9LEW - chains B and G of the 8 polymer chains in the assembly; structure by X-ray diffraction, 2.30 A resolution.

== Chain B ==
Name: Type II toxin-antitoxin system YafQ family toxin
Organism: Vibrio cholerae serotype O1 (strain ATCC 39315 / El Tor Inaba N16961)
UniProtKB: Q9KML4 (Q9KML4_VIBCH); numbering as in UniProt (aligned over 1-98)
Amino-acid sequence (100 residues; each row starts with the number of its first residue; numbers below 1 keep their minus sign (Gly-1 is residue -1)):
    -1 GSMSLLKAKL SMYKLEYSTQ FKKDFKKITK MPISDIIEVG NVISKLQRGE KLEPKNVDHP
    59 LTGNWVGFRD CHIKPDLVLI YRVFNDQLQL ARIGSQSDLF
Unresolved in the structure: -1 to 8
Sequence notes: expression tag (-1 to 0); engineered mutation Gln94 (His in Q9KML4)

== Chain G ==
Name: DNA-damage-inducible protein J
Organism: Vibrio cholerae serotype O1 (strain ATCC 39315 / El Tor Inaba N16961)
UniProtKB: Q9KML3 (Q9KML3_VIBCH); numbering as in UniProt (aligned over 1-92)
Amino-acid sequence (94 residues; each row starts with the number of its first residue; numbers below 1 keep their minus sign (Gly-1 is residue -1)):
    -1 GSMRTEMLST RIDHDTKIAF TNVCDEMGLS TSQAIKLFAK AVINHGGIPF ELRVPQPNEV
    59 TASAIQELVE GKGHKAESVE AMLNELTEGK VKHV
Unresolved in the structure: -1 to 0, 90-92
Sequence notes: expression tag (-1 to 0)

== Interface between chain B and chain G ==
Residue-residue contacts (21; chain B residue first):
  Val55(B) with Lys15(G); Ile16(G), hydrophobic; Thr19(G)
  His57(B) with Ile16(G); Asn20(G), hydrogen bond; Asp23(G), salt bridge
  Leu59(B) with Asn20(G)
  Thr60(B) with Asn20(G); Glu24(G)
  Gly61(B) with Glu24(G), hydrogen bond (backbone-side chain)
  Asp68(B) with Asp23(G)
  His70(B) with Thr19(G); Asp23(G), salt bridge
  Pro73(B) with Ser28(G)
  Gln94(B) with Asp23(G), hydrogen bond; Gly26(G); Leu27(G); Ser28(G)
  Ser95(B) with Gly26(G)
  Phe98(B) with Asp23(G); Glu24(G)
Other interface residues (no listed pair), chain B (14 interface residues in all): Asp56, Pro58, Asp74

== In short ==
14 residues of chain B and 9 residues of chain G are in contact, with 3 hydrogen bonds and 2 salt bridges.
Polar pairs include His57(B)-Asp23(G), His70(B)-Asp23(G) and His57(B)-Asn20(G).
Here chain B is Type II toxin-antitoxin system YafQ family toxin and chain G is DNA-damage-inducible protein
J, both from Vibrio cholerae serotype O1 (strain ATCC 39315 / El Tor Inaba N16961). Entry 9LEW (The crystal
structure of DinJ-YafQ complex from Vibrio cholerae) was determined by X-ray diffraction.
